PDB entry 7MFO | X-ray diffraction, 1.70 A resolution | chains A and B

# Chain A (and B)
Protein: L136 aminotransferase
Source organism: Acanthamoeba polyphaga mimivirus
Notes: chain B of this document is another copy of the same molecule, construct and numbering; everything in this record applies to it too
Reference sequence: Q5UPL1 (YL136_MIMIV); numbering as in UniProt (aligned over 1-352)
Amino-acid sequence (356 residues; each row starts with the number of its first residue; numbers below 1 keep their minus sign (Gly-3 is residue -3)):
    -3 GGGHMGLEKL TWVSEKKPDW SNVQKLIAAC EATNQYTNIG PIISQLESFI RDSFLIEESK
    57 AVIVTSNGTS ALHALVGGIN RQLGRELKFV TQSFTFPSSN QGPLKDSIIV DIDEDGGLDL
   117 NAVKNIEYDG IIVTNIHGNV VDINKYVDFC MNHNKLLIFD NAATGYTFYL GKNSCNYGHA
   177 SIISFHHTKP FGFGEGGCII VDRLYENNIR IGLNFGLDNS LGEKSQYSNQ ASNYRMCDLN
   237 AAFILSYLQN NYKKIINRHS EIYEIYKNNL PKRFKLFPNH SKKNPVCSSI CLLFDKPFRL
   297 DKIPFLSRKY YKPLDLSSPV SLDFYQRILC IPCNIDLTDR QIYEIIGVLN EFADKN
Unresolved in the structure: -3 to 4 (chain B: -3 to 2)
Sequence notes: expression tag (-3 to 0)
Ligand contacts:
  - 4'-deoxy-4'-aminopyridoxal-5'-phosphate (PMP): Asn63, Gly64, Thr65, Thr91, Phe92, Ser94, Thr130, Asp156, Ala158, Ser180, His182, Lys185, Gly192, Tyr307
  - thymidine-5'-diphosphate (TYD), molecule 1: Trp8, Val9, Phe92, His182, His183, Thr184, Leu302, Arg304, Tyr306
  - thymidine-5'-diphosphate (TYD), molecule 2: Asn30, Gln31, Tyr32, Thr33, Asn34
What the authors report for this chain:
  - catalytic residues: Lys185 (by similarity / conservation)
  - binding site for 4'-deoxy-4'-aminopyridoxal-5'-phosphate: Thr65, Asp156, Ala158, Ser180

# Interface between chain A and chain B
Pairs across the interface (104; chain A residue first):
  Val9(A) - Asn30(B)
  Ser10(A) - Asn30(B)  hydrogen bond (backbone-side chain)
  Glu11(A) - Asn30(B)
  Lys12(A) - Asn30(B)  hydrogen bond (backbone-side chain)
  Lys12(A) - Tyr32(B)  hydrogen bond (backbone-side chain)
  Lys13(A) - Glu27(B)
  Lys13(A) - Tyr32(B)
  Pro14(A) - Glu27(B)
  Pro14(A) - Tyr32(B)
  Trp16(A) - Trp16(B)  hydrophobic
  Trp16(A) - Gln20(B)
  Trp16(A) - Ile23(B)  hydrophobic
  Trp16(A) - Glu27(B)  hydrogen bond
  Gln20(A) - Trp16(B)
  Gln20(A) - Gln20(B)  hydrogen bond
  Ile23(A) - Trp16(B)  hydrophobic
  Glu27(A) - Lys13(B)
  Glu27(A) - Pro14(B)
  Glu27(A) - Trp16(B)  hydrogen bond
  Asn30(A) - Val9(B)
  Asn30(A) - Ser10(B)  hydrogen bond (side chain-backbone)
  Asn30(A) - Glu11(B)
  Asn30(A) - Lys12(B)  hydrogen bond (side chain-backbone)
  Asn30(A) - His183(B)  hydrogen bond
  Tyr32(A) - Lys12(B)  hydrogen bond (side chain-backbone)
  Tyr32(A) - Lys13(B)
  Tyr32(A) - Pro14(B)
  Tyr32(A) - His183(B)
  Tyr32(A) - Phe189(B)  hydrophobic
  Thr33(A) - His182(B)
  Thr33(A) - Gly190(B)
  Thr33(A) - Glu191(B)  hydrogen bond
  Asn34(A) - His182(B)  hydrogen bond
  Asn34(A) - Glu191(B)
  Asn63(A) - Asn229(B)
  Thr65(A) - Phe211(B)
  Thr65(A) - Ser228(B)
  Thr65(A) - Asn229(B)
  His69(A) - Ser228(B)
  Glu82(A) - Lys101(B)  salt bridge
  Phe92(A) - Phe211(B)  hydrophobic
  Pro93(A) - Tyr223(B)  hydrophobic
  Ser94(A) - Phe211(B)
  Asn96(A) - Tyr223(B)  hydrogen bond
  Asn96(A) - Asn225(B)
  Gln97(A) - Phe211(B)  hydrogen bond (side chain-backbone)
  Gln97(A) - Tyr223(B)
  Gln97(A) - Ser224(B)  hydrogen bond (side chain-backbone)
  Gln97(A) - Ala227(B)  hydrogen bond (side chain-backbone)
  Gln97(A) - Ser228(B)
  Lys101(A) - Glu82(B)  salt bridge
  Lys101(A) - Asn225(B)  hydrogen bond (backbone-side chain)
  Asp102(A) - Asn225(B)
  Ile105(A) - Tyr223(B)
  His182(A) - Thr33(B)
  His182(A) - Asn34(B)  hydrogen bond
  His182(A) - Arg231(B)
  His183(A) - Asn30(B)  hydrogen bond
  His183(A) - Tyr32(B)
  Phe189(A) - Tyr32(B)  hydrophobic
  Gly190(A) - Thr33(B)
  Gly190(A) - Cys233(B)
  Glu191(A) - Thr33(B)  hydrogen bond
  Glu191(A) - Asn34(B)
  Glu191(A) - Asn229(B)  hydrogen bond
  Glu191(A) - Arg231(B)  salt bridge
  Glu191(A) - Cys233(B)
  Phe211(A) - Thr65(B)
  Phe211(A) - Phe92(B)  hydrophobic
  Phe211(A) - Ser94(B)
  Phe211(A) - Gln97(B)  hydrogen bond (backbone-side chain)
  Glu219(A) - Lys308(B)  hydrogen bond (backbone-side chain)
  Lys220(A) - Lys308(B)  hydrogen bond (backbone-side chain)
  Ser221(A) - Lys308(B)  hydrogen bond (backbone-side chain)
  Tyr223(A) - Pro93(B)  hydrophobic
  Tyr223(A) - Asn96(B)  hydrogen bond
  Tyr223(A) - Gln97(B)
  Tyr223(A) - Ile105(B)
  Tyr223(A) - Leu310(B)  hydrophobic
  Ser224(A) - Gln97(B)  hydrogen bond (backbone-side chain)
  Asn225(A) - Asn96(B)
  Asn225(A) - Lys101(B)  hydrogen bond (side chain-backbone)
  Asn225(A) - Asp102(B)
  Ala227(A) - Gln97(B)  hydrogen bond (backbone-side chain)
  Ser228(A) - Thr65(B)
  Ser228(A) - His69(B)
  Ser228(A) - Gln97(B)
  Asn229(A) - Asn63(B)
  Asn229(A) - Thr65(B)
  Asn229(A) - Glu191(B)  hydrogen bond
  Arg231(A) - His182(B)
  Arg231(A) - Glu191(B)  salt bridge
  Cys233(A) - Gly190(B)
  Cys233(A) - Glu191(B)
  Leu235(A) - Phe239(B)  hydrophobic
  Asn236(A) - Asn236(B)  hydrogen bond
  Phe239(A) - Leu235(B)  hydrophobic
  Phe239(A) - Phe239(B)  hydrophobic
  Leu296(A) - Glu219(B)
  Lys308(A) - Glu219(B)  hydrogen bond (side chain-backbone)
  Lys308(A) - Lys220(B)
  Lys308(A) - Ser221(B)  hydrogen bond (side chain-backbone)
  Leu310(A) - Tyr223(B)
  Leu312(A) - Gln222(B)
Interface residues without a listed pair, chain A (54 interface residues in all): Gly98, Leu213, Gln226, Tyr321
Interface residues without a listed pair, chain B (54 interface residues in all): Val19, Gly98, Leu213, Gln226, Tyr321

# Overview
Chain A and chain B each contribute 54 residues to their interface; the contacts include 33 hydrogen bonds and
4 salt bridges. Polar contacts include Glu82(A)-Lys101(B), Glu191(A)-Arg231(B) and Ser10(A)-Asn30(B). Bound to
chain A: 4'-deoxy-4'-aminopyridoxal-5'-phosphate and thymidine-5'-diphosphate. The paper reports the catalytic
residue Lys185(A); a binding site for 4'-deoxy-4'-aminopyridoxal-5'-phosphate at Thr65(A), Asp156(A) and
Ala158(A) among others.
Both chains are L136 aminotransferase (Acanthamoeba polyphaga mimivirus). Entry 7MFO (X-ray structure of the
L136 Aminotransferase from Acanthamoeba polyphaga mimivirus in the presence of TDP and ...) was determined by
X-ray diffraction.
